1B33 - chains D and E of the 7 polymer chains in the assembly; structure by X-ray diffraction, 2.30 A resolution.

== Chain D ==
Name: Allophycocyanin, beta chain
Source organism: Mastigocladus laminosus
Notes: fragment: beta chains
Reference sequence: P00318 (PHAB_MASLA); numbering as in UniProt (aligned over 1-161)
Amino-acid sequence (161 residues; numbered 1 to 161; the number before each row is that of its first residue):
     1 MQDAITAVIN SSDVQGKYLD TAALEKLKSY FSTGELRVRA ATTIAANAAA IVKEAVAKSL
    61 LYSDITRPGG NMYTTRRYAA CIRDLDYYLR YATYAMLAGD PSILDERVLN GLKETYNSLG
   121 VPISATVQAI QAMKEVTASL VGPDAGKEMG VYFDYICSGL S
Covalent attachments: phycocyanobilin (CYC) linked to Cys81
Modified residues: Asn71 (n-methyl asparagine; MEN)
Sequence notes: modified residue (71)
Small-molecule neighbours:
  - phycocyanobilin (CYC), molecule 1: Leu60, Ile65, Asn71, Met72, Arg76, Arg77, Ala80, Arg83, Asp84, Leu85, Tyr87, Tyr88, Tyr91, Arg107, Val108, Leu112, Thr115, Tyr116, Leu119, Val121, Pro122, Ala125, Thr126, Ala129
  - phycocyanobilin (CYC), molecule 2: Leu61, Tyr62, Thr66, Tyr73, Thr74, Thr75, Tyr78
Curated features (UniProtKB/Swiss-Prot):
  - binding site ((2R,3E)-phycocyanobilin): Cys81
  - modified residue: Asn71 (N4-methylasparagine)
From the paper describing this entry:
  - binding site for phycocyanobilin: Thr74, Tyr87

== Chain E ==
Name: Allophycocyanin, alpha chain
Source organism: Mastigocladus laminosus
Notes: fragment: alpha chains
Reference sequence: P00315 (PHAA_MASLA); residues 1-160 here = UniProt positions 1-160
Amino-acid sequence (160 residues; numbered 1 to 160; the number before each row is that of its first residue):
     1 SIVTKSIVNA DAEARYLSPG ELDRIKSFVS SGEKRLRIAQ ILTDNRERIV KQAGDQLFQK
    61 RPDVVSPGGN AYGQEMTATC LRDLDYYLRL ITYGIVAGDV TPIEEIGIVG VREMYKSLGT
   121 PIDAVAAGVS AMKNVASSIL SAEDAAEAGA YFDYVAGALA
Covalent attachments: phycocyanobilin (CYC) linked to Cys80
Small-molecule neighbours:
  - borate ion (BO4): Ser18, Gly20, Glu21, Arg24
  - phycocyanobilin (CYC): Leu57, Val64, Asn70, Ala71, Met76, Thr79, Arg82, Asp83, Leu84, Tyr86, Tyr87, Leu90, Ile106, Gly107, Met114, Tyr115, Leu118, Thr120, Pro121, Ala124, Val125
Curated features (UniProtKB/Swiss-Prot):
  - binding site ((2R,3E)-phycocyanobilin): Cys80
  - modified residue: Asn70 (N4-methylasparagine)
From the paper describing this entry:
  - binding site for borate ion: Arg24

== Interface between chain D and chain E ==
Residue-residue contacts (23; chain D residue first):
  Lys53(D) with Ser117(E); Leu118(E)
  Leu61(D) with Leu118(E), hydrophobic
  Tyr62(D) with Met76(E); Thr79(E)
  Pro68(D) with Tyr86(E)
  Tyr73(D) with Arg89(E), hydrogen bond; Ile106(E)
  Thr74(D) with Ile106(E)
  Thr75(D) with Ile106(E), hydrogen bond (backbone-backbone); Gly107(E), hydrogen bond (side chain-backbone); Ile108(E), hydrogen bond (side chain-backbone); Val109(E), hydrogen bond (side chain-backbone); Gly110(E); Val111(E); Met114(E)
  Arg76(D) with Glu105(E), hydrogen bond (side chain-backbone); Val109(E), hydrogen bond (backbone-backbone)
  Tyr78(D) with Met114(E), hydrophobic; Leu118(E)
  Ala79(D) with Gly110(E)
  Ile82(D) with Glu113(E); Ser117(E)
Interface residues without a listed pair, chain D (12 interface residues in all): Arg67
Interface residues without a listed pair, chain E (17 interface residues in all): Tyr87, Gly119

== Summary ==
12 residues of chain D and 17 residues of chain E are in contact; the contacts include 7 hydrogen bonds. Among
the polar pairs are Tyr73(D)-Arg89(E), Thr75(D)-Gly107(E) and Thr75(D)-Ile108(E). Chain D binds
phycocyanobilin. From the paper: a binding site for phycocyanobilin at Thr74(D) and Tyr87(D); a binding site
for borate ion at Arg24(E).
Chain D is Allophycocyanin, beta chain and chain E is Allophycocyanin, alpha chain, both from Mastigocladus
laminosus; the structure, Structure of light harvesting complex of allophycocyanin alpha and beta
chains/core-linker complex AP*LC7.8, was determined by X-ray diffraction.
